Entry 3UA6 (X-ray diffraction, 1.85 A resolution); this record covers chain A.

[Chain A]
Name: Tyrosine-protein kinase Fyn
Source organism: Homo sapiens
Notes: EC 2.7.10.2; fragment: SH3 domain
UniProt: P06241 (FYN_HUMAN); residue numbers follow UniProt; this construct covers 81-143
Chain sequence (64 residues; row label = number of the first residue in the row):
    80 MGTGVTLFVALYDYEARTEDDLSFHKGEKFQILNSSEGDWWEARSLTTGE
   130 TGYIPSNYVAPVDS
Unresolved in the structure: 80-84, 142-143
Differences from the reference sequence: initiating methionine (80)
Bound ions: Na+ site 1: T97, D100; Na+ site 2: S135, V138

[Overview]
S135 and V138 form the Na+ site 2. T97 and D100 form the Na+ site 1.
Chain A is Tyrosine-protein kinase Fyn (Homo sapiens); the structure, Crystal Structure of the Human Fyn SH3
domain, was determined by X-ray diffraction (same publication as 3UA7).
